PDB entry 1AYN | X-ray diffraction, 2.90 A resolution | chains 1 and 4 of the 4 polymer chains in the assembly

# Chain 1
Protein: Human rhinovirus 16 coat protein
Organism: Human rhinovirus sp
Notes: engineered mutation(s): N-TERMINAL MYRISTOYLATION ON VP4
Reference sequence: Q82122 (POLG_HRV16); residues 1-285 here correspond to UniProt positions 568-852 (UniProt number = residue number + 567)
Chain sequence (285 residues; numbered 1 to 285; the number before each row is that of its first residue):
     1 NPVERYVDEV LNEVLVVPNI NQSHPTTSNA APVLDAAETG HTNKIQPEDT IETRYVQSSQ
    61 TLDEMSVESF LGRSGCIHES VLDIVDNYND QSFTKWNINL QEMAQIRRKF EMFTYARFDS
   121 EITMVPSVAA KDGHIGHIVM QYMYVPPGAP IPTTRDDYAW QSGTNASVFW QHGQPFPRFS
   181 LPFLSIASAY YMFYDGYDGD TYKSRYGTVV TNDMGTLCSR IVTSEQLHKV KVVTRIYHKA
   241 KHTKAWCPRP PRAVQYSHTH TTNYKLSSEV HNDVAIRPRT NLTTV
Ion coordination: Zn2+ near His134 (its only coordinating residue here)

# Chain 4
Protein: Human rhinovirus 16 coat protein
Organism: Human rhinovirus sp
Notes: engineered mutation(s): N-TERMINAL MYRISTOYLATION ON VP4
Reference sequence: P23008 (POLG_HRV1A); aligned to UniProt positions 1-68 over residues 1-68 (the alignment contains insertions or deletions, so no single offset holds)
Chain sequence (68 residues; numbered 1 to 68; the number before each row is that of its first residue):
     1 GAQVSRQNVG THSTQNMVSN GSSLNYFNIN YFKDAASSGA SRLDFSQDPS KFTDPVKDVL
    61 EKGIPTLQ
Not modelled in the structure: 8-22, 45-68
Glycans and other covalent adducts: myristic acid (MYR) linked to Gly1

# How chain 1 and chain 4 interact
Residue-residue contacts (25; chain 1 residue first):
  Pro2(1) with Ser5(4)
  Val3(1) with Ser5(4); Arg6(4); Gln7(4); Leu24(4)
  Glu4(1) with Gln7(4)
  Tyr6(1) with Tyr26(4), hydrophobic
  Glu9(1) with Arg42(4), salt bridge
  Val14(1) with Leu43(4), hydrophobic
  Asp63(1) with Leu43(4)
  Ser66(1) with Leu43(4)
  Glu68(1) with Ala40(4); Ser41(4), hydrogen bond (side chain-backbone)
  Asp119(1) with Ala36(4)
  Ser180(1) with Ala36(4); Ser37(4)
  Pro182(1) with Ala36(4), hydrophobic
  Lys241(1) with Ala36(4), hydrogen bond (side chain-backbone); Ser37(4), hydrogen bond (side chain-backbone); Ser38(4), hydrogen bond (side chain-backbone)
  His242(1) with Ala35(4); Ala36(4); Ser38(4), hydrogen bond (side chain-backbone); Gly39(4), hydrogen bond (side chain-backbone); Ser41(4)
Interface residues without a listed pair, chain 1 (17 interface residues in all): Val7, Leu15, Leu181

# In short
17 residues of chain 1 and 14 residues of chain 4 are in contact; the contacts include 6 hydrogen bonds and 1
salt bridge. Polar pairs include Glu9(1)-Arg42(4), Glu68(1)-Ser41(4) and Lys241(1)-Ala36(4). Covalently linked
myristic acid: at Gly1(4).
Here chain 1 is Human rhinovirus 16 coat protein and chain 4 is Human rhinovirus 16 coat protein, both from
Human rhinovirus sp. Entry 1AYN (Human rhinovirus 16 coat protein) was determined by X-ray diffraction.
